7DZY - chains A and P of the 9 polymer chains in the assembly; structure by electron microscopy, 3.60 A resolution.

[Chain A]
Protein: Spike glycoprotein
From: Severe acute respiratory syndrome coronavirus 2
Reference sequence: P0DTC2 (SPIKE_SARS2); residues 27-1211 here = UniProt positions 27-1211
Sequence (1249 residues; row label = number of the first residue in the row):
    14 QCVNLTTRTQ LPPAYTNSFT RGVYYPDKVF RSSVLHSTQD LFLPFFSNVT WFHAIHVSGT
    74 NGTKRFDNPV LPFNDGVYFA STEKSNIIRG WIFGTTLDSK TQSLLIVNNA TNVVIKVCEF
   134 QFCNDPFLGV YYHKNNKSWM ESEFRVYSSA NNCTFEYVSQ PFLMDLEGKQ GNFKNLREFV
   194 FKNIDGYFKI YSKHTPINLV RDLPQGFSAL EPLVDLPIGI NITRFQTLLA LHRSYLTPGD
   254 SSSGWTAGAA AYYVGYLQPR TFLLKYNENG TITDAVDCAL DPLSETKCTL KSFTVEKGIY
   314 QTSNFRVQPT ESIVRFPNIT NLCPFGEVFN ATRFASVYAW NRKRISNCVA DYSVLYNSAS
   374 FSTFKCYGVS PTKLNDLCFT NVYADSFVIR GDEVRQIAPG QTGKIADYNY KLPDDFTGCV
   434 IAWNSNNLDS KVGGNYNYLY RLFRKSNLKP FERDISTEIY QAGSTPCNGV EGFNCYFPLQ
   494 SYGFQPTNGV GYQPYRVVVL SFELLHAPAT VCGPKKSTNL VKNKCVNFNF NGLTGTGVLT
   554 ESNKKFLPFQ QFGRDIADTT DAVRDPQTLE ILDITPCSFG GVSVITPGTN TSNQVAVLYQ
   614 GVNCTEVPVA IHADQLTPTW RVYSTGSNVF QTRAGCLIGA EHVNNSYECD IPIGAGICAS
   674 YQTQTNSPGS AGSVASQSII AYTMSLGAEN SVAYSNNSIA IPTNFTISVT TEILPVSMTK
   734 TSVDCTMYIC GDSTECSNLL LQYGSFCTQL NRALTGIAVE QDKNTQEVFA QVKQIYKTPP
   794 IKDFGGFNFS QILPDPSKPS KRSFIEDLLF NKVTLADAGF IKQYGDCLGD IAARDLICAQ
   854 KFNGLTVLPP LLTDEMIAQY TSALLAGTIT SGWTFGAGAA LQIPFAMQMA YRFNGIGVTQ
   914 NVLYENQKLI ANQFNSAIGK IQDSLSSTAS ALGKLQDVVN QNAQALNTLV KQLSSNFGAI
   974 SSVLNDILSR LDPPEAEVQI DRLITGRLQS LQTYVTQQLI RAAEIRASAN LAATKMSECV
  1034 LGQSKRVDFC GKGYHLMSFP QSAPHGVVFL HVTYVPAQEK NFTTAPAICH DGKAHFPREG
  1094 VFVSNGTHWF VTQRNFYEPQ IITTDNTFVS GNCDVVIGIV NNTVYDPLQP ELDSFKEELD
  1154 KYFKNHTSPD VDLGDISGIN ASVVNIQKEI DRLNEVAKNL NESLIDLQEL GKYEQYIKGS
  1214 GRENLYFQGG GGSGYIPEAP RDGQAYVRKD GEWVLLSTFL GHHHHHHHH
Unresolved in the structure: 14-26, 1148-1262
Differences from the reference sequence: expression tag (14-26, 1212-1262); engineered mutation Gly614 (Asp in P0DTC2), Gly682 (Arg in P0DTC2), Ser683 (Arg in P0DTC2), Gly685 (Arg in P0DTC2), Pro986 (Lys in P0DTC2), Pro987 (Val in P0DTC2)
UniProt features mapped onto this chain:
  - region: Asn280 to Cys301 (Putative superantigen), Arg403 to Asp405 (Integrin-binding motif), Asn448 to Phe456 (Immunodominant HLA epitope recognized by the CD8+), Pro681, Ala684 (Putative superantigen), Ser816 to Tyr837 (Fusion peptide 1), Lys835 to Phe855 (Fusion peptide 2), Asp1163 to Glu1202 (Heptad repeat 2)
  - site: Arg815, Ser816 (Cleavage)
  - glycosylation: Asn61 (N-linked (GlcNAc...) (hybrid) asparagine), Asn74 (N-linked (GlcNAc...) (complex) asparagine), Asn122 (N-linked (GlcNAc...) (hybrid) asparagine), Asn149 (N-linked (GlcNAc...) (complex) asparagine), Asn165 (N-linked (GlcNAc...) (complex) asparagine), Asn234 (N-linked (GlcNAc...) (high mannose) asparagine), Asn282 (N-linked (GlcNAc...) (complex) asparagine), Thr323 (O-linked (GalNAc) threonine), Ser325 (O-linked (HexNAc...) serine), Asn331 (N-linked (GlcNAc...) (complex) asparagine), Asn343 (N-linked (GlcNAc...) (complex) asparagine), Asn603 (N-linked (GlcNAc...) (hybrid) asparagine), Asn616 (N-linked (GlcNAc...) (complex) asparagine), Asn657 (N-linked (GlcNAc...) (complex) asparagine), Thr676 (O-linked (GlcNAc...) threonine), Thr678 (O-linked (GlcNAc...) threonine), Asn709 (N-linked (GlcNAc...) (high mannose) asparagine), Asn717 (N-linked (GlcNAc...) (hybrid) asparagine), Asn801 (N-linked (GlcNAc...) (hybrid) asparagine), Asn1074 (N-linked (GlcNAc...) (hybrid) asparagine) and 5 more in UniProt
  - natural variant: Gln52 (Q52H: In strain: Omicron/EG.5.1), Ala67 (A67V: In strain: Eta/B.1.525, Omicron/BA.1), His69 to Val70 (deletion: In strain: Alpha/B.1.1.7, Eta/B.1.525 and 5 more), Gly75 (G75V: In strain: Lambda/C.37), Thr76 (T76I: In strain: Lambda/C.37), Asp80 (D80A: In strain: Beta/B.1.351), Val83 (V83A: In strain: Omicron/XBB.1.5, Omicron/EG.5.1), Thr95 (T95I: In strain: Iota/B.1.526, Mu/B.1.621 and 2 more), Arg102 (R102I: In strain: A23.1), Asp138 (D138Y: In strain: Gamma/P.1), Gly142 to Tyr145 (sequence variant, change not given here; In strain: Omicron/BA.1), Gly142 (G142D: In strain: Kappa/B.1.617.1, Omicron/BA.2 and 7 more), 75 further natural variant entries in UniProt
  - mutagenesis: His69 to Val70 (Increased incorporation of cleaved spike into virions), Asn121 (N121Q: Partial loss of biliverdin affinity), Arg190 (R190K: Partial loss of biliverdin affinity), Asn234 (N234Q: Increased resistance to neutralizing antibodies), Asn331 (N331Q: Reduced viral infectivity), Asn343 (N343Q: Reduced viral infectivity), Leu452 (L452R: Increased resistance to neutralizing antibodies. Decreases HLA binding to NF9 epitope. Increased binding affinity to human ACE2), Tyr453 (Y453F: Decreased HLA binding to NF9 epitope. Increased binding affinity to human ACE2), Ala475 (A475V: Increased resistance to neutralizing antibodies), Val483 (V483A: Increased resistance to neutralizing antibodies), Glu484 (E484D: Increased replication in human TMEM106B overexpressing cells), Phe490 (F490L: Increased resistance to neutralizing antibodies and human covalescent sera neutralization), 11 further mutagenesis entries in UniProt
What the authors report for this chain:
  - mutagenesis - D614G: increased binding to recombinant ACE2

[Chain P]
Protein: Fab light chain of enhancing antibody 2490
From: Homo sapiens
Notes: antibody fragment or engineered binder
Sequence (266 residues; each row starts with the number of its first residue):
     1 DIQMTQSPST LSASVGDRVT ITCRASQSIS SWLAWYQQKP RKAPKLLIYK ASTLESGVPS
    61 RFSGSGSGTE FTLTISSLQP DDFATYYCQQ YNSYSLTFGG GTKVEIKRTV AAPSVFIFPP
   121 SDEQLKSGTA SVVCLLNNFY PREAKVQWKV DNALQSGNSQ ESVTEQDSKD STYSLSSTLT
   181 LSKADYEKHK VYACEVTHQG LSSPVTKSFN RGEESVTEQD SKDSTYSLSS TLTLSKADYE
   241 KHKVYACEVT HQGLSSPVTK SFNRGE
Unresolved in the structure: 214-266

[Interface between chain A and chain P]
Residue-residue contacts (4):
  Asn211(A) with Asp1(P), hydrogen bond (backbone-backbone); Tyr94(P)
  Leu212(A) with Tyr94(P)
  Arg214(A) with Ser93(P)
Also at the interface, not in a pair above, chain A (4 interface residues in all): Val213
Also at the interface, not in a pair above, chain P (4 interface residues in all): Asn92

[Overview]
The chain A/chain P interface involves 4 residues from each chain, with 1 hydrogen bond. Its one hydrogen
bond, Asn211(A)-Asp1(P), is backbone to backbone. Curated annotation (UniProt) lists 23 mutagenesis sites on
chain A. From the paper: D614G of chain A increases binding to recombinant ACE2.
Here chain A is Spike glycoprotein (Severe acute respiratory syndrome coronavirus 2) and chain P is Fab light
chain of enhancing antibody 2490 (Homo sapiens). Entry 7DZY (Spike protein from SARS-CoV2 with Fab fragment of
enhancing antibody 2490) was determined by electron microscopy (same publication as 7DZW).
